Entry 9N0Y (electron microscopy, 3.71 A resolution); this record covers chains B and D of the 4 polymer chains in the assembly.

# Chain B
Molecule: Serine/threonine-protein phosphatase 2A 55 kDa regulatory subunit B alpha isoform
Organism: Homo sapiens
Reference sequence: P63151 (2ABA_HUMAN); numbering as in UniProt (aligned over 2-447)
Sequence (451 residues; each row starts with the number of its first residue; numbers below 1 keep their minus sign (Gly-3 is residue -3)):
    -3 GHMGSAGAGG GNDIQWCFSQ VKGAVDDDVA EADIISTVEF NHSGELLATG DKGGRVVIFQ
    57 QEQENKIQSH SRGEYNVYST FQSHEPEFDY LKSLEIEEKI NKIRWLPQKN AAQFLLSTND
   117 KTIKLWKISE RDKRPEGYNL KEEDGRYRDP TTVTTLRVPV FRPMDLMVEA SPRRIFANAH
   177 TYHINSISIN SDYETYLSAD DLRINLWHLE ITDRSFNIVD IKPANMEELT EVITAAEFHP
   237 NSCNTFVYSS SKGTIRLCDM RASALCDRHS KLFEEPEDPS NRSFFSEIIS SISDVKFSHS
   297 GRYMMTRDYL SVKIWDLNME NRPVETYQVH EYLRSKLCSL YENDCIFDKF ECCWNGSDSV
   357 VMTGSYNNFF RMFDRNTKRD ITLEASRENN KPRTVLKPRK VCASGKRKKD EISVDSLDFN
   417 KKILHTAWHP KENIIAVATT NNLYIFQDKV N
Unresolved in the structure: -3 to 8
Differences from the reference sequence: expression tag (-3 to 1)
UniProt features mapped onto this chain:
  - modified residue: Ala2 (N-acetylalanine)

# Chain D
Molecule: Protein phosphatase EYA3
Organism: Homo sapiens
Notes: EC 3.1.3.48
Reference sequence: Q99504 (EYA3_HUMAN); residues 1-573 here = UniProt positions 1-573
Sequence (573 residues; numbered 1 to 573; the number before each row is that of its first residue):
     1 MEEEQDLPEQ PVKKAKMQES GEQTISQVSN PDVSDQKPET SSLASNLPMS EEIMTCTDYI
    61 PRSSNDYTSQ MYSAKPYAHI LSVPVSETAY PGQTQYQTLQ QTQPYAVYPQ ATQTYGLPPF
   121 GALWPGMKPE SGLIQTPSPS QHSVLTCTTG LTTSQPSPAH YSYPIQASST NASLISTSST
   181 IANIPAAAVA SISNQDYPTY TILGQNQYQA CYPSSSFGVT GQTNSDAEST TLAATTYQSE
   241 KPSVMAPAPA AQRLSSGDPS TSPSLSQTTP SKDTDDQSRK NMTSKNRGKR KADATSSQDS
   301 ELERVFLWDL DETIIIFHSL LTGSYAQKYG KDPTVVIGSG LTMEEMIFEV ADTHLFFNDL
   361 EECDQVHVED VASDDNGQDL SNYSFSTDGF SGSGGSGSHG SSVGVQGGVD WMRKLAFRYR
   421 KVREIYDKHK SNVGGLLSPQ RKEALQRLRA EIEVLTDSWL GTALKSLLLI QSRKNCVNVL
   481 ITTTQLVPAL AKVLLYGLGE IFPIENIYSA TKIGKESCFE RIVSRFGKKV TYVVIGDGRD
   541 EEIAAKQHNM PFWRITNHGD LVSLHQALEL DFL
Unresolved in the structure: 1-64, 87-573
UniProt features mapped onto this chain:
  - active site: Asp309 (Nucleophile), Asp311 (Proton donor)
  - binding site (Mg(2+)): Asp309, Asp311, Asp537
  - modified residue: Met1 (N-acetylmethionine), Ser262 (Phosphoserine), Ser266 (Phosphoserine), Ser438 (Phosphoserine), Ser472 (Phosphoserine)
  - mutagenesis: Ser266 (S266A: Fails to form damage-dependent nuclear foci or interact with H2AX), Asp309 (D309A: Loss of tyrosine phosphatase activity toward H2AX)

# Chain B / chain D interface
Pairs across the interface (20):
  His179(B) - His79(D)
  Asp197(B) - His79(D)  salt bridge
  Asp197(B) - Ile80(D)
  Met222(B) - Ile80(D)
  Leu225(B) - Tyr77(D)
  Leu225(B) - Ile80(D)  hydrophobic
  Val228(B) - Tyr77(D)  hydrophobic
  Phe280(B) - Asp66(D)
  Phe280(B) - Thr68(D)
  Phe280(B) - Gln70(D)
  Phe281(B) - Asp66(D)
  Glu283(B) - Ser73(D)
  Ile284(B) - Ser73(D)
  Cys334(B) - Asp66(D)  hydrogen bond
  Cys334(B) - Tyr67(D)  hydrophobic
  Tyr337(B) - Lys75(D)  hydrogen bond
  Glu338(B) - Thr68(D)
  Asp340(B) - Lys75(D)  salt bridge
  Phe343(B) - Lys75(D)
  Phe343(B) - Pro76(D)  hydrophobic
Interface residues without a listed pair, chain B (16 interface residues in all): Tyr178, Leu198
Interface residues without a listed pair, chain D (12 interface residues in all): Ser69, Leu81
From the paper, about this interface:
  - residue pairs: His179(B)-His79(D) (pi stacking), Asp197(B)-His79(D), Leu225(B)-Tyr77(D) (backbone contact), Tyr337(B)-Lys75(D) (hydrogen bond)
  - interface residues, chain D: Asn65(D)
  - hot spots on chain D (mutagenesis) - Y77A, H79A: decreased binding to Serine/threonine-protein phosphatase 2A 55 kDa regulatory subunit B alpha isoform (chain B)

# Overview
16 residues of chain B and 12 residues of chain D are in contact, with 2 hydrogen bonds and 2 salt bridges.
Among the polar pairs are Asp197(B)-His79(D), Asp340(B)-Lys75(D) and Cys334(B)-Asp66(D). The authors report pi
stacking between His179(B) and His79(D); a contact between Asp197(B) and His79(D); a backbone contact between
Leu225(B) and Tyr77(D). The paper reports that Y77A and H79A of chain D reduce binding to
Serine/threonine-protein phosphatase 2A 55 kDa regulatory subunit B alpha isoform (chain B); the interface
residue Asn65(D).
Chain B is Serine/threonine-protein phosphatase 2A 55 kDa regulatory subunit B alpha isoform and chain D is
Protein phosphatase EYA3, both from Homo sapiens; the structure, PP2A-B55 Holoenzyme with Eya3, was determined
by electron microscopy (same publication as 9N0Z).
